Entry 4LF7 (X-ray diffraction, 3.15 A resolution); this record covers chains A and H of the 21 polymer chains in the assembly.

Chain A:
Molecule: 16S rRNA
From: Thermus thermophilus
Sequence (1522 nucleotides; numbered 0 to 1544 plus 19 insertion-coded residues; 42 numbers in that range are skipped by the numbering (no residue carries them; nothing is unmodelled there); the number before each row is that of its first residue; a row labelled like 190A-190L holds insertion residues (190A, then the next letters in order); numbering starts at 0):
     0 UUUGUUGGAG AGUUUGAUCC UGGCUCAGGG UGAACGCUGG CGGCGUGCCU AAGACAUGCA
    60 AGUCGUGCGG G
    73 CCGCGGGGUU UU
    88 ACUCCG
    95 UGGUC
   101 AGCGGCGGAC GGGUGAGUAA CGCGUGGGU
  129A G
   130 ACCUACCCGG AAGAGGGGGA CAACCCGGGG AAACUCGGGC UAAUCCCCCA UGUGGACCCG
   190 C
190A-190L CCCUUGGGGUGU
   191 GUCCAAAGGG CUUU
   216 GCCCGCUUCC GGAUGGGCCC GCGUCCCAUC AGCUAGUUGG UGGGGUAAUG GCCCACCAAG
   276 GCGACGACGG GUAGCCGGUC UGAGAGGAUG GCCGGCCACA GGGGCACUGA GACACGGGCC
   336 CCACUCCUAC GGGAGGCAGC AGUUAGGAAU CUUCCGCAAU GGGCGCAAGC CUGACGGAGC
   396 GACGCCGCUU GGAGGAAGAA GCCCUUCGGG GUGUAAACUC CUGAA
   442 CCCGGGACGA AACCCCCGAC GA
   474 GGGGACUGAC GGUACCGGG
   494 GUAAUAGCGC CGGCCAACUC CGUGCCAGCA GCCGCGGUAA UACGGAGGGC GCGAGCGUUA
   554 CCCGGAUUCA CUGGGCGUAA AGGGCGUGUA GGCGGCCUGG GGCGUCCCAU GUGAAAGACC
   614 ACGGCUCAAC CGUGGGGGAG CGUGGGAUAC GCUCAGGCUA GACGGUGGGA GAGGGUGGUG
   674 GAAUUCCCGG AGUAGCGGUG AAAUGCGCAG AUACCGGGAG GAACGCCGAU GGCGAAGGCA
   734 GCCACCUGGU CCACCCGUGA CGCUGAGGCG CGAAAGCGUG GGGAGCAAAC CGGAUUAGAU
   794 ACCCGGGUAG UCCACGCCCU AAACGAUGCG CGCUAGGUCU CUGGGUCU
   848 CCUGGGGGCC GAAGCUAACG CGUUAAGCGC GCCGCCUGGG GAGUACGGCC GCAAGGCUGA
   908 AACUCAAAGG AAUUGACGGG GGCCCGCACA AGCGGUGGAG CAUGUGGUUU AAUUCGAAGX
   968 AACGCGAAGA ACCUUACCAG GCCUUGACAU GCUAGG
 1003A G
  1004 AACCCGGGUG AAAGCCUGGG GUGCCCC
1030A-1030D GCGA
  1031 GGGGAGCCCU AGCACAGGUG CUGCAUGGCC GUCGUCAGCU CGUGCCGUGA GGUGUUGGGU
  1091 UAAGUCCCGC AACGAGCGCA ACCCCCGCCG UUAGUUGCCA GCGGUUCGGC CGGGCACUCU
  1151 AACGGGACUG CCCGCGAAA
  1171 GCGGGAGGAA GGAGGGGACG ACGUCUGGUC AGCAUGGCCC UUACGGCCUG GGCGACACAC
  1231 GUGCUACAAU GCCCACUACA AAGCGAUGCC ACCCGGCAAC GGGGAGCUAA UCGCAAAAAG
  1291 GUGGGCCCAG UUCGGAUUGG GGUCUGCAAC CCGACCCCAU GAAGCCGGAA UCGCUAGUAA
  1351 UCGCGGAUCA G
 1361A C
  1362 CAUGCCGCGG UGAAUACGUU CCCGGGCCUU GUACACACXG CCXGUXACGC CAUGGGAGCG
  1422 GGCUCUACCC GAAGUCGCCG GG
  1446 AGCCUACGGG
  1459 CAGGCGCCGA GGGUAGGGCC CGUGACUGGG GCGAAGUCGU AACAAGGUAG CUGUACCGGA
  1519 AGGUGCGGCU GGAUCCACUC CUUUCU
Unresolved in the structure: 0-4, 1534-1540
Differences from the reference sequence: conflict C1534 (A2157 in M26923.1), A1535 (C2158 in M26923.1)
Modified positions: PSU (pseudouridine-5'-monophosphate) at position 516, 7MG (7N-methyl-8-hydroguanosine-5'-monophosphate) at position 527, M2G (N2-dimethylguanosine-5'-monophosphate) at position 966, 5MC (5-methylcytidine-5'-monophosphate) at position 967, 2MG (2N-methylguanosine-5'-monophosphate) at position 1207, 5MC (5-methylcytidine-5'-monophosphate) at position 1400, 4OC (4n,o2'-methylcytidine-5'-monophosphate) at position 1402, 5MC (5-methylcytidine-5'-monophosphate) at position 1404, 5MC (5-methylcytidine-5'-monophosphate) at position 1407, UR3 (3-methyluridine-5'-monophoshate) at position 1498, PSU (pseudouridine-5'-monophosphate) at position 1540, PSU (pseudouridine-5'-monophosphate) at position 1541
Metal / ion sites: Mg2+ site 1 near U5 (its only coordinating residue here); Mg2+ site 2 near U12 (its only coordinating residue here); Mg2+ site 3: U12, A914; Mg2+ site 4 near G21 (its only coordinating residue here); Mg2+ site 5 near A53 (its only coordinating residue here); Mg2+ site 6 near G61 (its only coordinating residue here); Mg2+ site 7 near G107 (its only coordinating residue here); Mg2+ site 8 near G113 (its only coordinating residue here); Mg2+ site 9: G115, A116, G117, G289; Mg2+ site 10: A116, G117, G289; Mg2+ site 11: C121, G124, U125, G236; K+ site 1 near G167 (its only coordinating residue here); 81 more Mg2+ sites not listed; 6 more K+ sites not listed
Ligand contacts:
  - paromomycin (PAR), molecule 1: U30, G31, C48, U49, U304, G306, C554, C555
  - paromomycin (PAR), molecule 2: G31, C47, C48, A50, A51, G52, A53, G113, U114, G115, A353, C355, A356, U358, U359, A360, G361, U365, C366
  - paromomycin (PAR), molecule 3: A119, A120, C121, G122, C123, G236, C237, G238, U239, C240, C241, C242, G281, A282, G284
  - paromomycin (PAR), molecule 4: G567, G568, C569, G570, G575, G821, C822, G874, C875, C877, C879, C880
  - paromomycin (PAR), molecule 5: G610, A611, C612, C613, A614, A622, C623, C624, G625, U626
  - paromomycin (PAR), molecule 6: G661, G662, A663, G664, G666, G667, C739, U740, G741, G742, U743
  - paromomycin (PAR), molecule 7: U669, G670, G671, U672, G673, G714, A715, A716, C717, C805, C806, A807
  - paromomycin (PAR), molecule 8: G1061, U1062, U1065, C1066, A1188, C1189, G1190
  - paromomycin (PAR), molecule 9: G1405, U1406, 5MC_1407, A1408, C1409, G1489, C1490, G1491, A1492, A1493, G1494, U1495, C1496

Chain H:
Name: ribosomal protein S8
From: Thermus thermophilus
UniProtKB: Q5SHQ2 (RS8_THET8); residues 1-138 here = UniProt positions 1-138
Chain sequence (138 residues; row label = number of the first residue in the row):
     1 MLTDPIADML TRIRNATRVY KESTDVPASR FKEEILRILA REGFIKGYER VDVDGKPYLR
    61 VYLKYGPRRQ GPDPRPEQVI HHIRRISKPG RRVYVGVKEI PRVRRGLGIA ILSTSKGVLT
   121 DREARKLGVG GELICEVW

Chain A / chain H interface:
Pairs across the interface (73; chain A residue first):
  C564(A) with Arg-91(H), hydrogen bond to the sugar
  C586(A) with Pro-89(H), phosphate contact; Gly-90(H), sugar contact
  G587(A) with Met-1(H), sugar contact; Thr-3(H), sugar contact; Pro-89(H), phosphate contact; Arg-92(H), salt bridge to the phosphate
  G588(A) with Met-1(H), sugar contact; Leu-2(H), sugar contact; Pro-5(H), phosphate contact
  C589(A) with Pro-5(H), phosphate contact; Ala-28(H), sugar contact; Ser-29(H), phosphate contact
  C590(A) with Ser-29(H), phosphate contact; Arg-30(H), hydrogen bond to the phosphate
  U591(A) with Arg-30(H), salt bridge to the phosphate
  G597(A) with Tyr-94(H), hydrogen bond to the base
  U598(A) with Tyr-94(H), sugar contact
  C599(A) with Val-95(H), sugar contact; Gly-96(H), phosphate contact; Val-97(H), phosphate contact; Val-129(H), sugar contact; Gly-130(H), hydrogen bond to the sugar; Gly-131(H), sugar contact
  C600(A) with Gly-96(H), phosphate contact; Val-97(H), hydrogen bond to the phosphate; Gly-128(H), sugar contact
  A640(A) with Ser-115(H), hydrogen bond to the sugar
  U641(A) with Ser-115(H), sugar contact
  A642(A) with Phe-31(H), sugar contact; Ser-113(H), hydrogen bond to the base; Thr-114(H), hydrogen bond to the base; Ser-115(H), base contact; Val-118(H), sugar contact
  C643(A) with Phe-31(H), sugar contact; Ser-113(H), hydrogen bond to the sugar; Glu-132(H), hydrogen bond to the sugar
  G644(A) with Arg-92(H), sugar contact
  U652(A) with Lys-56(H), hydrogen bond to the phosphate
  A653(A) with Lys-56(H), salt bridge to the phosphate; Pro-57(H), base contact
  G654(A) with Met-1(H), sugar contact
  A753(A) with Met-1(H), base contact
  C824(A) with Met-1(H), sugar contact; Leu-2(H), sugar contact
  G825(A) with Leu-2(H), sugar contact; Asp-8(H), hydrogen bond to the sugar; Thr-11(H), base contact; Arg-12(H), hydrogen bond to the sugar
  C826(A) with Arg-12(H), sugar contact; Asn-15(H), hydrogen bond to the base
  U827(A) with Asn-15(H), sugar contact; Val-19(H), sugar contact
  A828(A) with Lys-21(H), phosphate contact
  A859(A) with Val-19(H), base contact
  A860(A) with Arg-18(H), sugar contact; Arg-75(H), hydrogen bond to the phosphate
  G861(A) with Arg-75(H), salt bridge to the phosphate
  G874(A) with Asn-15(H), base contact
  C875(A) with Thr-11(H), base contact; Arg-14(H), hydrogen bond to the sugar; Asn-15(H), hydrogen bond to the sugar
  G876(A) with Ala-7(H), sugar contact; Thr-11(H), hydrogen bond to the sugar; Arg-14(H), salt bridge to the phosphate
  C877(A) with Thr-3(H), hydrogen bond to the sugar; Asp-4(H), sugar contact; Ala-7(H), sugar contact; Lys-88(H), salt bridge to the phosphate
  G878(A) with Thr-3(H), hydrogen bond to the sugar; Lys-88(H), phosphate contact; Pro-89(H), phosphate contact
  C879(A) with Gly-90(H), phosphate contact
Interface residues without a listed pair, chain A (35 interface residues in all): G823
Interface residues without a listed pair, chain H (41 interface residues in all): Lys-116, Gly-117

In short:
The interface between chain A and chain H involves 35 residues on one side and 41 on the other; the contacts
include 20 hydrogen bonds and 6 salt bridges. Polar contacts include G597(A)/Tyr-94(H), A642(A)/Ser-113(H) and
A642(A)/Thr-114(H). Ligands of chain A: 9 copies of paromomycin.
Here chain A is 16S rRNA and chain H is ribosomal protein S8, both from Thermus thermophilus. Entry 4LF7
(Crystal Structure of 30S ribosomal subunit from Thermus thermophilus) was determined by X-ray diffraction.
